8JW4 - chain A; structure by electron microscopy, 3.13 A resolution.

[Chain A]
Molecule: Multidrug resistance protein 1
Source organism: Plasmodium falciparum (isolate 3D7)
UniProtKB: Q7K6A5 (Q7K6A5_PLAF7); numbering as in UniProt (aligned over 1-1419)
Chain sequence (1424 residues; row label = number of the first residue in the row; numbers below 1 keep their minus sign (Gly-4 is residue -4)):
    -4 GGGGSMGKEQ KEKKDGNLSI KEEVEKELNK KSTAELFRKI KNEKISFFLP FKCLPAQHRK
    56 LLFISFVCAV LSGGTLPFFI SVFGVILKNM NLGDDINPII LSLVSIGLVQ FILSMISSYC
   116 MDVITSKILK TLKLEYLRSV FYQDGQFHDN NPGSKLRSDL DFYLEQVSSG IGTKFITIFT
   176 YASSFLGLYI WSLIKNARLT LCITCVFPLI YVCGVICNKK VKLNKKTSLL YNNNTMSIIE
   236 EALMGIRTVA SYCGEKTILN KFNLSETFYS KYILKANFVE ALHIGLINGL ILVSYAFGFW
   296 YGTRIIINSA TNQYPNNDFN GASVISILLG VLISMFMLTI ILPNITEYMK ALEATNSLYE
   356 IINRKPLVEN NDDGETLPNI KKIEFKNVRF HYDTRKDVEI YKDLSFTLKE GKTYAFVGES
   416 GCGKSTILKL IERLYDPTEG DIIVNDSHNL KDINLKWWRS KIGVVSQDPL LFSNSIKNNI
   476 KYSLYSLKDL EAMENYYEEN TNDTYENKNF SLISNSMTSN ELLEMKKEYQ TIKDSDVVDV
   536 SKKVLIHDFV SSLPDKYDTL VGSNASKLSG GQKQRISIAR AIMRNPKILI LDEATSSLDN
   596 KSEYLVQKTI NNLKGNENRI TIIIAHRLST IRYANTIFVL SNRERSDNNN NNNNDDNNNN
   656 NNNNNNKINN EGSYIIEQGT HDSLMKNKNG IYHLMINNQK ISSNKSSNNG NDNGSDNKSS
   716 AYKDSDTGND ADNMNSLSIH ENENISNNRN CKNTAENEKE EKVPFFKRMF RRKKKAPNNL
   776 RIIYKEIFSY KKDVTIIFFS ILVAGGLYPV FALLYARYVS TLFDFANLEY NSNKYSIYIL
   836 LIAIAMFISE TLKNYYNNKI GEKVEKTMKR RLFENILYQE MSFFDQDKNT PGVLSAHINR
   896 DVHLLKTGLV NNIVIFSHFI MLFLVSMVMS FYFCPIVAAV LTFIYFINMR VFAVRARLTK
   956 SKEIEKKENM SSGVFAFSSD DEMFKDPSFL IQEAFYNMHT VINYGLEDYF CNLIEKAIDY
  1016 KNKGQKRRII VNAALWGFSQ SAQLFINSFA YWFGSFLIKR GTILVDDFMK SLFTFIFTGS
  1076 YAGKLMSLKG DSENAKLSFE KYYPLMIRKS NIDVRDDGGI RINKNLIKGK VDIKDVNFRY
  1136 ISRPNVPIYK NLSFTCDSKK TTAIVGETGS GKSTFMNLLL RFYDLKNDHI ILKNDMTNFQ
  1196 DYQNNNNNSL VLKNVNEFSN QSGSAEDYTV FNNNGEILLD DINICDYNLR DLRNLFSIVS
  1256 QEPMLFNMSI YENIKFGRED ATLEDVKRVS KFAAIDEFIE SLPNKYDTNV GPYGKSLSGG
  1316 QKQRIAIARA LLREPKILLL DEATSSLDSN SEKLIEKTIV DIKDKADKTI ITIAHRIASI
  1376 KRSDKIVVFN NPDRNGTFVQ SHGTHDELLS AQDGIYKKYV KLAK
Disordered / not traced: -4 to 26, 306-313, 491-517, 639-664, 696-770, 964-980, 1181-1228, 1419
Construct notes: expression tag (-4 to 0)
UniProt features mapped onto this chain:
  - region: Met1 to Asn37 (R domain)
  - binding site (ATP): Tyr387, Thr389, Arg390, Ser415, Cys417, Gly418, Lys419, Ser420, Thr421, Gln462, Lys562, Ser564, Gly566, Gln567, Tyr1135, Arg1138, Thr1163, Gly1164, Gly1166, Lys1167 and 7 more in UniProt
  - binding site (Mg(2+)): Gln462, Ser1168, Gln1256
  - site: Phe331 (Important for mefloquine and halofantrine binding)
  - mutagenesis: Met1 to Asn37 (Results in 80% higher ATPase activity), Asn86 (N86Y: Decreases ATPase activity), Tyr184 (Y184F: Increases ATPase activity), Thr199 (T199A: Increases ATPase activity), Lys217 (K217Q: Significantly increases ATPase activity; when associated with Q-220 and Q-221), Lys220 (K220Q: Significantly increases ATPase activity; when associated with Q-217 and Q-221), Lys221 (K221Q: Significantly increases ATPase activity; when associated with Q-217 and Q-220), Phe331 (F331A: Results in less ATPase activity when stimulated with mefloquine or halofantrine, indicating the role of the residue in mefloquine and halofantrine binding), Glu588 (E588Q: Abolishes ATPase activity and xenobiotic transport; when associated with Q-1337), Ser1034 (S1034C: Decreases ATPase activity), Asn1042 (N1042D: Decreases ATPase activity), Asp1246 (D1246Y: Decreases ATPase activity), 1 further mutagenesis entry in UniProt

[Overview]
Curated annotation (UniProt) lists 27 ATP-binding residues, 3 Mg2+-binding residues and 12 mutagenesis sites.
Chain A is Multidrug resistance protein 1 (Plasmodium falciparum (isolate 3D7)); the structure, Cryo-EM
structure of Plasmodium falciparum multidrug resistance protein 1 in the apo state without H1 helix, was
determined by electron microscopy (same publication as 8JVH, 8JWF, 8JWG and 8JWI).
